9C1J - chains B and I of the 43 polymer chains in the assembly; structure by electron microscopy, 2.72 A resolution.

[Chain B]
Protein: Inner capsid protein VP2
Source organism: Simian rotavirus A strain RRV
Reference sequence: B3F2X3 (B3F2X3_ROTRH); residue numbers follow UniProt; this construct covers 1-887
Sequence (887 residues; numbered 1 to 887; the number before each row is that of its first residue):
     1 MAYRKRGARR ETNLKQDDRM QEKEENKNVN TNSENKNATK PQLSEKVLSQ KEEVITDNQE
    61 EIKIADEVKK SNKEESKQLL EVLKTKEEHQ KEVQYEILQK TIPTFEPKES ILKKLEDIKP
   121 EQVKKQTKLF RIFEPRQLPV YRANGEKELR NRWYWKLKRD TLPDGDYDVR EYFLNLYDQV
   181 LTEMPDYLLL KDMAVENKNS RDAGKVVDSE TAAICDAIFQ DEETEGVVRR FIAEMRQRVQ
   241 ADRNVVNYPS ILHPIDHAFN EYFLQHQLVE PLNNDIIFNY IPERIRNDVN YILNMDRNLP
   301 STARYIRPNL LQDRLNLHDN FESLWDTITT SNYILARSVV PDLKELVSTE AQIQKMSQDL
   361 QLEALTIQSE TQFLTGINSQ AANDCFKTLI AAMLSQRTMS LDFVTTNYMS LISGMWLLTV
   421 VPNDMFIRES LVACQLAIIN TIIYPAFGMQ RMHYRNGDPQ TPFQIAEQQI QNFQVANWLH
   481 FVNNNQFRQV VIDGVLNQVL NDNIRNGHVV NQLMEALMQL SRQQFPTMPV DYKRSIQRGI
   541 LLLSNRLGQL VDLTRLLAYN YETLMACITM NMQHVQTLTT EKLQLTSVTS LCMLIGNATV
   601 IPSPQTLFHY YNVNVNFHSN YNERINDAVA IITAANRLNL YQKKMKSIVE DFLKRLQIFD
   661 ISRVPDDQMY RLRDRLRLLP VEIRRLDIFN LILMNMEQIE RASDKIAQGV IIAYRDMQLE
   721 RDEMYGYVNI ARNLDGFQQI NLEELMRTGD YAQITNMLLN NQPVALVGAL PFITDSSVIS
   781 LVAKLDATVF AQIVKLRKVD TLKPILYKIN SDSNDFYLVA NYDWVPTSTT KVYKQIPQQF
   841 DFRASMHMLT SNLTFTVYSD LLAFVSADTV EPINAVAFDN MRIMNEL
Unresolved in the structure: 1-88

[Chain I]
Protein: Intermediate capsid protein VP6
Source organism: Simian rotavirus A strain RRV
Reference sequence: B2BN53 (VP6_ROTRH); residue numbers follow UniProt; this construct covers 1-397
Sequence (397 residues; each row starts with the number of its first residue):
     1 MDVLYSLSKT LKDARDKIVE GTLYSNVSDL IQQFNQMIIT MNGNEFQTGG IGNLPIRNWN
    61 FDFGLLGTTL LNLDANYVET ARNTIDYFVD FVDNVCMDEM VRESQRNGIA PQSDSLRKLS
   121 GIKFKRINFD NSSEYIENWN LQNRRQRTGF TFHKPNIFPY SASFTLNRSQ PAHDNLMGTM
   181 WLNAGSEIQV AGFDYSCAIN APANIQQFEH IVQLRRVLTT ATITLLPDAE RFSFPRVINS
   241 ADGATTWYFN PVILRPNNVE VEFLLNGQII NTYQARFGTI IARNFDTIRL SFQLMRPPNM
   301 TPAVAALFPN AQPFEHHATV GLTLRIESAV CESVLADASK TMLANVTSVR QEYAIPVGPV
   361 FPPGMNWTDL ITNYSPSRED NLQRVFTVAS IRSMLVK
Unresolved in the structure: 397
Modified / non-standard residues: Met1 (N-formylmethionine; FME)
Ion coordination: Zn2+ site 1: His153 (shared with 1 residue of chain J; 1 residue of chain K); Zn2+ site 2 near His173 (its only coordinating residue here)

[How chain B and chain I interact]
Contacting residue pairs - 24 pairs, chain B then chain I:
  Glu283(B) - Leu71(I)
  Asn287(B) - Leu71(I)
  Phe473(B) - Ile122(I)  hydrophobic
  Ala476(B) - Arg126(I)
  Asn477(B) - Arg126(I)  hydrogen bond
  His480(B) - Ile39(I)
  His480(B) - Arg126(I)
  Asn484(B) - Ile39(I)
  Arg488(B) - Asn35(I)
  Arg488(B) - Leu65(I)
  Arg488(B) - Leu66(I)
  Val490(B) - Gly67(I)
  Ile492(B) - Leu70(I)  hydrophobic
  Val499(B) - Thr68(I)
  Val499(B) - Thr69(I)
  Leu500(B) - Thr68(I)  hydrogen bond (backbone-side chain)
  Asp502(B) - Tyr24(I)  hydrogen bond
  Asp502(B) - Ser28(I)
  Asp502(B) - Gln32(I)
  Asp502(B) - Thr68(I)
  Asn503(B) - Gln32(I)  hydrogen bond
  Arg505(B) - Thr68(I)  hydrogen bond (side chain-backbone)
  Arg505(B) - Thr69(I)
  Glu562(B) - Thr69(I)
Also at the interface, not in a pair above, chain B (22 interface residues in all): Arg284, Glu467, Gln486, Gln489, Val491, Asn501
Also at the interface, not in a pair above, chain I (16 interface residues in all): Gln36, Asp74

[In short]
22 residues of chain B face 16 of chain I across their interface, with 5 hydrogen bonds. Polar pairs include
Asn477(B)-Arg126(I), Leu500(B)-Thr68(I) and Asp502(B)-Tyr24(I).
Here chain B is Inner capsid protein VP2 and chain I is Intermediate capsid protein VP6, both from Simian
rotavirus A strain RRV. Entry 9C1J (Rhesus rotavirus (reversed structure at 2.72 Angstrom resolution)) was
determined by electron microscopy.
